Entry 7YOU (electron microscopy, 3.41 A resolution); this record covers chains C and B of the 5 polymer chains in the assembly.

# Chain C (and B)
Protein: NDV P protein
From: Avian orthoavulavirus 1
Notes: chain B of this document is another copy of the same molecule, construct and numbering; everything in this record applies to it too
UniProt: A0A0S2UXI9 (A0A0S2UXI9_9MONO); numbering as in UniProt (aligned over 1-399)
Amino-acid sequence (399 residues; numbered 1 to 399; the number before each row is that of its first residue):
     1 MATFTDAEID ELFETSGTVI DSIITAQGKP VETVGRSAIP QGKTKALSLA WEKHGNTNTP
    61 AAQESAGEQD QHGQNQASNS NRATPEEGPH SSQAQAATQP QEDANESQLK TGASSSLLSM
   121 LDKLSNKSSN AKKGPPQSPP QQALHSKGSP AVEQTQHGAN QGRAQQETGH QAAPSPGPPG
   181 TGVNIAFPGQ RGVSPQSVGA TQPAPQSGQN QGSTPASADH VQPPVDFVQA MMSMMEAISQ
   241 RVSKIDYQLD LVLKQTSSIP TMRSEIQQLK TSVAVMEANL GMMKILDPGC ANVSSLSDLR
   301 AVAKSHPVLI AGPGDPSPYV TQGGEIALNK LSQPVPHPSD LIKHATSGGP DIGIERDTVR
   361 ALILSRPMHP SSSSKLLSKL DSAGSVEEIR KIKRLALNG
Disordered / not traced: 1-258, 306-399 (chain B: 1-260, 302-399)

# How chain C and chain B interact
Residue-residue contacts (9; chain C residue first):
  Glu-265(C) / Glu-265(B)
  Leu-269(C) / Leu-269(B)  hydrophobic
  Met-276(C) / Val-275(B)  hydrophobic
  Met-276(C) / Met-276(B)  hydrophobic
  Met-276(C) / Leu-280(B)  hydrophobic
  Leu-280(C) / Asn-279(B)
  Met-283(C) / Asn-279(B)
  Met-283(C) / Met-283(B)  hydrophobic
  Leu-286(C) / Ile-285(B)  hydrophobic
Also at the interface, not in a pair above, chain C (7 interface residues in all): Ser-272
Also at the interface, not in a pair above, chain B (10 interface residues in all): Gln-268, Ser-272

# Summary
7 residues of chain C and 10 residues of chain B are in contact.
Chain C and chain B are both NDV P protein (Avian orthoavulavirus 1); the structure, Cryo-EM structure of RNA
polymerase in complex with P protein tetramer of Newcastle disease virus, was determined by electron
microscopy (same publication as 7YOT and 7YOV).
